3RW0 - chains A and B; structure by X-ray diffraction, 2.95 A resolution.

== Chain A ==
Name: Ion transport protein
From: Arcobacter butzleri
Reference sequence: A8EVM5 (A8EVM5_ARCB4); residues 1001-1267 here correspond to UniProt positions 1-267 (UniProt number = residue number - 1000)
Sequence (285 residues; each row starts with the number of its first residue):
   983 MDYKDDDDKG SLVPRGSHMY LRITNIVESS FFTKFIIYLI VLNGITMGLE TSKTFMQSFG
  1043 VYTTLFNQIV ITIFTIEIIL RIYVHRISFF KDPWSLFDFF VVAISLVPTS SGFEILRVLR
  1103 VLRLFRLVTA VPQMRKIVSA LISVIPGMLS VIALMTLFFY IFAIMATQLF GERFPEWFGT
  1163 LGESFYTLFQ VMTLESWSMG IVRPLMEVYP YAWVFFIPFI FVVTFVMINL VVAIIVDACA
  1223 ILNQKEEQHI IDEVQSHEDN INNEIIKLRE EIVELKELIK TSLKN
Unresolved in the structure: 983-998, 1222-1267
Differences from the reference sequence: expression tag (983-1000); engineered mutation Cys1221 (Met221 in A8EVM5)
Modified / non-standard residues: Mse983 (selenomethionine); Mse1001, Mse1029, Mse1038, Mse1116, Mse1130, Mse1137, Mse1147, Mse1174, Mse1181, Mse1188, Mse1209 (selenomethionine; parent Met)
Residues lining bound ligands:
  - 1,2-dimyristoyl-sn-glycero-3-phosphocholine (PX4), molecule 1: Ile1027, Gly1030, Leu1031, Ser1034, Lys1035, Thr1036
  - 1,2-dimyristoyl-sn-glycero-3-phosphocholine (PX4), molecule 2: Mse1137, Thr1138, Phe1141, Thr1162, Gly1164, Glu1165, Phe1167, Tyr1168, Phe1171, Mse1174, Mse1209
  - 1,2-dimyristoyl-sn-glycero-3-phosphocholine (PX4), molecule 3: Tyr1142, Thr1162, Leu1163
  - 1,2-dimyristoyl-sn-glycero-3-phosphocholine (PX4), molecule 4: Leu1151, Phe1152, Val1190, Tyr1191, Pro1192, Tyr1193, Ala1194
  - 1,2-dimyristoyl-sn-glycero-3-phosphocholine (PX4), molecule 5: Mse1174, Thr1175, Leu1176
  - 1,2-dimyristoyl-sn-glycero-3-phosphocholine (PX4), molecule 6: Leu1176, Ile1202, Thr1206
  - 1,2-dimyristoyl-sn-glycero-3-phosphocholine (PX4), molecule 7: Trp1195, Ile1199, Phe1203
From the paper describing this entry:
  - specificity-determining residues: Glu1177 (by similarity / conservation)

== Chain B ==
Name: Ion transport protein
From: Arcobacter butzleri
Reference sequence: A8EVM5 (A8EVM5_ARCB4); residues 2001-2267 here correspond to UniProt positions 1-267 (UniProt number = residue number - 2000)
Sequence (285 residues; numbered 1983 to 2267; the number before each row is that of its first residue):
  1983 MDYKDDDDKG SLVPRGSHMY LRITNIVESS FFTKFIIYLI VLNGITMGLE TSKTFMQSFG
  2043 VYTTLFNQIV ITIFTIEIIL RIYVHRISFF KDPWSLFDFF VVAISLVPTS SGFEILRVLR
  2103 VLRLFRLVTA VPQMRKIVSA LISVIPGMLS VIALMTLFFY IFAIMATQLF GERFPEWFGT
  2163 LGESFYTLFQ VMTLESWSMG IVRPLMEVYP YAWVFFIPFI FVVTFVMINL VVAIIVDACA
  2223 ILNQKEEQHI IDEVQSHEDN INNEIIKLRE EIVELKELIK TSLKN
Unresolved in the structure: 1983-1998, 2222-2267
Differences from the reference sequence: expression tag (1983-2000); engineered mutation Cys2221 (Met221 in A8EVM5)
Modified / non-standard residues: Mse1983 (selenomethionine); Mse2001, Mse2029, Mse2038, Mse2116, Mse2130, Mse2137, Mse2147, Mse2174, Mse2181, Mse2188, Mse2209 (selenomethionine; parent Met)
Residues lining bound ligands:
  - 1,2-dimyristoyl-sn-glycero-3-phosphocholine (PX4), molecule 1: Ile2027, Gly2030, Leu2031, Thr2033, Ser2034, Lys2035, Thr2036
  - 1,2-dimyristoyl-sn-glycero-3-phosphocholine (PX4), molecule 2: Mse2137, Thr2138, Phe2141, Thr2162, Gly2164, Glu2165, Phe2167, Tyr2168, Phe2171, Mse2174, Mse2209
  - 1,2-dimyristoyl-sn-glycero-3-phosphocholine (PX4), molecule 3: Tyr2142, Thr2162, Leu2163
  - 1,2-dimyristoyl-sn-glycero-3-phosphocholine (PX4), molecule 4: Leu2151, Phe2152, Val2190, Tyr2191, Tyr2193, Ala2194
  - 1,2-dimyristoyl-sn-glycero-3-phosphocholine (PX4), molecule 5: Leu2176, Ile2202, Thr2206
  - 1,2-dimyristoyl-sn-glycero-3-phosphocholine (PX4), molecule 6: Trp2195, Ile2199, Phe2203

== Interface between chain A and chain B ==
Contacting residue pairs - 60 pairs, chain A then chain B:
  Gly1026(A) - Tyr2142(B)  hydrogen bond (backbone-side chain)
  Ile1027(A) - Tyr2142(B)
  Mse1029(A) - Ile2146(B)
  Gly1030(A) - Tyr2142(B)  hydrogen bond (backbone-side chain)
  Thr1033(A) - Leu2163(B)
  Val1100(A) - Mse2147(B)
  Val1100(A) - Gln2150(B)
  Val1100(A) - Leu2151(B)  hydrophobic
  Leu1101(A) - Mse2147(B)  hydrophobic
  Val1103(A) - Ile2143(B)
  Val1103(A) - Ile2146(B)  hydrophobic
  Val1103(A) - Mse2147(B)  hydrophobic
  Leu1106(A) - Ile2143(B)  hydrophobic
  Phe1107(A) - Phe2140(B)  hydrophobic
  Phe1107(A) - Ile2143(B)  hydrophobic
  Val1110(A) - Leu2136(B)  hydrophobic
  Val1110(A) - Leu2139(B)  hydrophobic
  Mse1116(A) - Ser2132(B)
  Ile1119(A) - Ser2132(B)
  Ile1119(A) - Val2133(B)  hydrophobic
  Ile1119(A) - Leu2136(B)  hydrophobic
  Val1120(A) - Leu2136(B)  hydrophobic
  Leu1123(A) - Leu2136(B)  hydrophobic
  Leu1123(A) - Phe2207(B)
  Leu1123(A) - Asn2211(B)
  Ile1127(A) - Phe2207(B)  hydrophobic
  Mse1130(A) - Phe2207(B)  hydrophobic
  Trp1159(A) - Arg2185(B)
  Tyr1168(A) - Trp2179(B)
  Tyr1168(A) - Ser2180(B)  hydrogen bond
  Tyr1168(A) - Val2184(B)
  Tyr1168(A) - Arg2185(B)
  Tyr1168(A) - Mse2188(B)
  Thr1169(A) - Arg2185(B)  hydrogen bond
  Phe1171(A) - Trp2179(B)  hydrophobic
  Phe1171(A) - Ile2199(B)  hydrophobic
  Phe1171(A) - Phe2203(B)  hydrophobic
  Gln1172(A) - Trp2179(B)
  Gln1172(A) - Ser2180(B)  hydrogen bond
  Gln1172(A) - Mse2181(B)
  Gln1172(A) - Arg2185(B)  hydrogen bond
  Thr1175(A) - Leu2176(B)
  Thr1175(A) - Trp2179(B)  hydrogen bond
  Glu1177(A) - Leu2176(B)
  Glu1177(A) - Ser2178(B)
  Glu1177(A) - Trp2179(B)
  Glu1177(A) - Ser2180(B)  hydrogen bond (side chain-backbone)
  Glu1177(A) - Mse2181(B)  hydrogen bond (side chain-backbone)
  Ser1178(A) - Mse2181(B)
  Gly1182(A) - Mse2181(B)
  Ile1183(A) - Mse2181(B)  hydrophobic
  Val1213(A) - Ile2210(B)  hydrophobic
  Val1213(A) - Val2214(B)  hydrophobic
  Ile1216(A) - Val2214(B)  hydrophobic
  Ile1217(A) - Val2214(B)  hydrophobic
  Ile1217(A) - Ile2217(B)  hydrophobic
  Ile1217(A) - Val2218(B)  hydrophobic
  Ala1220(A) - Val2218(B)  hydrophobic
  Cys1221(A) - Val2218(B)
  Cys1221(A) - Cys2221(B)  hydrogen bond
Also at the interface, not in a pair above, chain A (37 interface residues in all): Arg1099, Leu1104, Leu1109, Val1126, Glu1158
Also at the interface, not in a pair above, chain B (37 interface residues in all): Ala2135, Phe2144, Thr2149, Gly2182, Glu2189, Trp2195, Ile2202, Val2208

== In short ==
Chain A and chain B each contribute 37 residues to their interface; the contacts include 10 hydrogen bonds.
Polar contacts include Gly1026(A)-Tyr2142(B), Gly1030(A)-Tyr2142(B) and Tyr1168(A)-Ser2180(B).
1,2-dimyristoyl-sn-glycero-3-phosphocholine is bound between chain A and chain B. From the paper: the
specificity determinant Glu1177(A).
Both chains are Ion transport protein (Arcobacter butzleri). Entry 3RW0 (Crystal structure of the NavAb
voltage-gated sodium channel (Met221Cys, 2.95 A)) was determined by X-ray diffraction together with 3RVY and
3RVZ from the same study.
